6YR7 - chains A and B of the 4 polymer chains in the assembly; structure by X-ray diffraction, 2.10 A resolution.

Chain A (and B):
Name: 14-3-3 protein sigma
From: Homo sapiens
Notes: chain B of this document is another copy of the same molecule, construct and numbering; everything in this record applies to it too
UniProtKB: P31947 (1433S_HUMAN); residues 1-231 here = UniProt positions 1-231
Amino-acid sequence (236 residues; row label = number of the first residue in the row; numbers below 1 keep their minus sign (Gly-4 is residue -4)):
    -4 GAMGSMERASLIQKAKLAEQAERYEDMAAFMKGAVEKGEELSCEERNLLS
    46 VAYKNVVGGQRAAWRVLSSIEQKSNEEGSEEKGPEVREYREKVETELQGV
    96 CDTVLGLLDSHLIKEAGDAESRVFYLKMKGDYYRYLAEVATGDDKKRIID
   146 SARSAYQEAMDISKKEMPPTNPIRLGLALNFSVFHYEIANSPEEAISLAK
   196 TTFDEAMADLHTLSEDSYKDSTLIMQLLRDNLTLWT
Unresolved in the structure: -4, 72-76
Sequence notes: expression tag (-4 to 0)
Ligand contacts: B3P (2-[3-(2-hydroxy-1,1-dihydroxymethyl-ethylamino)-propylamino]-2-hydroxymethyl-propane-1,3-diol): Gln93, Asp97, Leu131, Asp139, Ile143
Curated features (UniProtKB/Swiss-Prot):
  - site (Interaction with phosphoserine on interacting protein): Arg56, Arg129
  - modified residue (Phosphoserine): Ser5, Ser74

Chain A / chain B interface:
Contacting residue pairs (32):
  Ser5(A) with Glu80(B), hydrogen bond
  Gln8(A) with Glu80(B), hydrogen bond
  Lys9(A) with Glu80(B); Glu83(B), salt bridge
  Leu12(A) with Ile65(B), hydrophobic; Val81(B), hydrophobic
  Ala13(A) with Tyr84(B)
  Gln15(A) with Ile65(B)
  Ala16(A) with Ala58(B), hydrophobic
  Arg18(A) with Gln55(B); Ala58(B); Tyr84(B); Glu91(B), salt bridge
  Asp21(A) with Tyr84(B), hydrogen bond
  Phe25(A) with Tyr84(B), hydrophobic
  Gln55(A) with Arg18(B)
  Ala58(A) with Ala16(B), hydrophobic; Arg18(B)
  Leu62(A) with Leu12(B), hydrophobic
  Ile65(A) with Gln15(B)
  Glu80(A) with Ser5(B), hydrogen bond; Gln8(B), hydrogen bond; Lys9(B)
  Val81(A) with Leu12(B), hydrophobic
  Glu83(A) with Lys9(B), salt bridge
  Tyr84(A) with Leu12(B), hydrophobic; Ala13(B); Arg18(B); Asp21(B), hydrogen bond; Phe25(B), hydrophobic
  Lys87(A) with Phe25(B)
  Glu91(A) with Arg18(B), salt bridge
Other interface residues (no listed pair), chain A (22 interface residues in all): Val61, Val88
Other interface residues (no listed pair), chain B (21 interface residues in all): Val61, Leu62, Val88

Summary:
22 residues of chain A face 21 of chain B across their interface; the contacts include 6 hydrogen bonds and 4
salt bridges. Polar pairs include Lys9(A)-Glu83(B), Arg18(A)-Glu91(B) and Ser5(A)-Glu80(B). Ligands of chain
A: compound B3P.
Both chains are 14-3-3 protein sigma (Homo sapiens). Entry 6YR7 (14-3-3 sigma in complex with hDMX-342+367
peptide) was determined by X-ray diffraction, deposited together with 6YR5 and 6YR6.
